Entry 9C5B (electron microscopy, 4.50 A resolution (low resolution: residue-level contacts below are approximate; hydrogen-bond / salt-bridge calls are withheld)); this record covers chains A and D of the 7 polymer chains in the assembly.

Chain A:
Name: ADP-ribosylation factor 1
Source organism: Homo sapiens
Notes: EC 3.6.5.2
UniProt: P84077 (ARF1_HUMAN); numbering as in UniProt (aligned over 2-181)
Sequence (182 residues; row label = number of the first residue in the row):
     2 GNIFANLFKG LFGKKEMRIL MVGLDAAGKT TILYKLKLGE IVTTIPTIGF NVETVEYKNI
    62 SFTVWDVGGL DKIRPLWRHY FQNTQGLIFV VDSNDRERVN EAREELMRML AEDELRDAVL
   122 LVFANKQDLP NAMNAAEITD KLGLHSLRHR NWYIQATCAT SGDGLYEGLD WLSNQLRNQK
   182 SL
Not modelled in the structure: 2-16, 182-183
Differences from the reference sequence: engineered mutation Leu71 (Gln in P84077); expression tag (182-183)
Ion coordination: Mg2+: Thr31, Thr48 (together with GTP)
Ligand contacts: GTP (guanosine-5'-triphosphate): Leu25, Asp26, Ala27, Ala28, Gly29, Lys30, Thr31, Thr32, Thr45, Pro47, Thr48, Val68, Gly69, Gly70, Leu71, Asn126, Lys127, Asp129, Leu130, Cys159, Ala160, Thr161
Swiss-Prot annotation at these positions:
  - region: Asn3 to Lys16 (Important for the stable binding to the membranes)
  - binding site (GTP): Gly24 to Thr32, Asn126 to Asp129, Ala160
  - modified residue: Gly2 (N-acetylglycine)
  - lipidation: Gly2 (N-myristoyl glycine)
  - natural variant: Tyr35 (Y35H: In PVNH8), Arg99 (R99H: In PVNH8; uncertain significance), Lys127 (K127E: In PVNH8)

Chain D:
Name: AP-3 complex subunit delta-1
Source organism: Homo sapiens
UniProt: O14617 (AP3D1_HUMAN); residue numbers follow UniProt; this construct covers 1-617
Sequence (617 residues; row label = number of the first residue in the row):
     1 MALKMVKGSI DRMFDKNLQD LVRGIRNHKE DEAKYISQCI DEIKQELKQD NIAVKANAVC
    61 KLTYLQMLGY DISWAAFNII EVMSASKFTF KRIGYLAASQ SFHEGTDVIM LTTNQIRKDL
   121 SSPSQYDTGV ALTGLSCFVT PDLARDLAND IMTLMSHTKP YIRKKAVLIM YKVFLKYPES
   181 LRPAFPRLKE KLEDPDPGVQ SAAVNVICEL ARRNPKNYLS LAPLFFKLMT SSTNNWVLIK
   241 IIKLFGALTP LEPRLGKKLI EPLTNLIHST SAMSLLYECV NTVIAVLISL SSGMPNHSAS
   301 IQLCVQKLRI LIEDSDQNLK YLGLLAMSKI LKTHPKSVQS HKDLILQCLD DKDESIRLRA
   361 LDLLYGMVSK KNLMEIVKKL MTHVDKAEGT TYRDELLTKI IDICSQSNYQ YITNFEWYIS
   421 ILVELTRLEG TRHGHLIAAQ MLDVAIRVKA IRKFAVSQMS ALLDSAHLLA SSTQRNGICE
   481 VLYAAAWICG EFSEHLQEPH HTLEAMLRPR VTTLPGHIQA VYVQNVVKLY ASILQQKEQA
   541 GEAEGAQAVT QLMVDRLPQF VQSADLEVQE RASCILQLVK HIQKLQAKDV PVAEEVSALF
   601 AGELNPVAPK AQKKVPV
Not modelled in the structure: 606-617
Swiss-Prot annotation at these positions:
  - modified residue: Ala2 (N-acetylalanine)

Chain A / chain D interface:
Residue-residue contacts - 29 pairs, chain A then chain D:
  Ile46(A) with Arg117(D)
  Thr48(A) with Asn114(D)
  Ile49(A) with Met110(D); Thr113(D); Asn114(D)
  Gly50(A) with Met110(D); Leu111(D); Thr113(D); Asn114(D)
  Phe51(A) with Ile80(D); Ser84(D); Leu111(D); Asn114(D)
  Asn52(A) with Asn114(D)
  Val53(A) with Ser84(D); Lys118(D)
  Glu54(A) with Lys118(D)
  Trp66(A) with Ser84(D)
  Ile74(A) with Met110(D)
  Leu77(A) with Asp107(D); Met110(D); Leu111(D)
  His80(A) with Phe77(D); Asp107(D); Leu111(D)
  Tyr81(A) with Phe77(D); Leu111(D)
  Asn84(A) with Lys48(D); Asp50(D)
Interface residues without a listed pair, chain A (18 interface residues in all): Tyr35, Pro47, Lys73, Gln83
Interface residues without a listed pair, chain D (15 interface residues in all): Glu81, Thr112, Gln115

In short:
18 residues of chain A face 15 of chain D across their interface. Chain A binds GTP. The Mg2+ site is built by
Thr31(A) and Thr48(A). From UniProt: 14 GTP-binding residues on chain A.
Here chain A is ADP-ribosylation factor 1 and chain D is AP-3 complex subunit delta-1, both from Homo sapiens.
Entry 9C5B (AP-3 bound to myristoylated Arf1 (Q71L) and LAMPI on a lipid nanodisc; combined map) was
determined by electron microscopy, deposited together with 9C58, 9C59, 9C5A and 9C5C.
